PDB entry 9G75 | electron microscopy, 2.98 A resolution | chains A and C of the 5 polymer chains in the assembly

[Chain A]
Name: DNA polymerase subunit gamma-1
Organism: Mus musculus
Notes: EC 2.7.7.7
UniProt: Q75WC0 (Q75WC0_MOUSE); numbering as in UniProt (aligned over 26-1217)
Chain sequence (1199 residues; row label = number of the first residue in the row):
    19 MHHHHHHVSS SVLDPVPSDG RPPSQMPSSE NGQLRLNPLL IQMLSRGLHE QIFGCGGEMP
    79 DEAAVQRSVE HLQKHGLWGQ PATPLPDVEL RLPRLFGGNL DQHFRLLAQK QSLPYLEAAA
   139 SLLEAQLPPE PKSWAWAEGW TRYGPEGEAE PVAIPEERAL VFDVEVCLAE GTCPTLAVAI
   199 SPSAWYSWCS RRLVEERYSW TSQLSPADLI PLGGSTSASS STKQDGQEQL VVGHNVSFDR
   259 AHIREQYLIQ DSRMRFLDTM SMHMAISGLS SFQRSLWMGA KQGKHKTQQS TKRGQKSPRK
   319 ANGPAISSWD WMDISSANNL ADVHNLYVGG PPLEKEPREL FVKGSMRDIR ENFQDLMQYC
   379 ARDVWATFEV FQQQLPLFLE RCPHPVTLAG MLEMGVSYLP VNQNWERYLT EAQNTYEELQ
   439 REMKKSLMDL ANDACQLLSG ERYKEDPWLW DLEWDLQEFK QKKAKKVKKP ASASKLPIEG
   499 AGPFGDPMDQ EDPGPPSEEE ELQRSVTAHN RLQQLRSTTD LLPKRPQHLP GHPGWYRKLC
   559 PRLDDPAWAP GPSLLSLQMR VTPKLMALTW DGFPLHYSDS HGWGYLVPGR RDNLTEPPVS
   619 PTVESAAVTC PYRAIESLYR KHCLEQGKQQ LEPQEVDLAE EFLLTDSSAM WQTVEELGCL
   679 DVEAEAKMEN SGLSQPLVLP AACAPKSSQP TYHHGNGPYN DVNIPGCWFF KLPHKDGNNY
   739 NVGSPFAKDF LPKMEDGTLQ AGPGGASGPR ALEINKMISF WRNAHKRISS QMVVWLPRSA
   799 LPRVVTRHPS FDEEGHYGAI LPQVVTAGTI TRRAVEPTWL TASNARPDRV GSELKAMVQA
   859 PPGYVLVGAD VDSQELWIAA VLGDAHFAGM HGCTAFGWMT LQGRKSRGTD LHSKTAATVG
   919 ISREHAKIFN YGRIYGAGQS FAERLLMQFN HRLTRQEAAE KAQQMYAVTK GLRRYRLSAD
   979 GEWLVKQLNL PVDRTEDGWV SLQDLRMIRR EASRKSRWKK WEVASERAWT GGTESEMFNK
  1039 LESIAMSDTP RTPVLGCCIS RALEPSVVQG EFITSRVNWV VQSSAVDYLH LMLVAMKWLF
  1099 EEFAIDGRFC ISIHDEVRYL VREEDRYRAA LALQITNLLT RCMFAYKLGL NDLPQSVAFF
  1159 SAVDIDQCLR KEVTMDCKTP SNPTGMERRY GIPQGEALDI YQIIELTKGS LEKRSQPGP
Disordered / not traced: 19-51, 72-80, 150, 164-169, 232-245, 297-327, 481-507, 608-625, 641-708, 762-764, 902-1032, 1210-1217
Differences from the reference sequence: initiating methionine (19); expression tag (20-25)
From the paper describing this entry:
  - mutagenesis - A449T, W726S/E1121G, G826S, Y933C: decreased catalytic activity

[Chain C]
Name: DNA polymerase subunit gamma-2
Organism: Mus musculus
UniProt: Q9QZM2 (DPOG2_MOUSE); numbering as in UniProt (aligned over 17-459)
Chain sequence (450 residues; numbered 16 to 465; the number before each row is that of its first residue):
    16 MWLSGYAGPA DGTQQPDAPE HAVAREALVD LCRRRHFFSG TPQQLSTAAL LSGCHARFGP
    76 LGVELRKNLA SQWWSSMVVF REQVFAVDSL HQEPGSSQPR DSAFRLVSPE SIREILQDRE
   136 PSKEQLVAFL ENLLKTSGKL RATLLHGALE HYVNCLDLVN RKLPFGLAQI GVCFHPVSNS
   196 NQTPSSVTRV GEKTEASLVW FTPTRTSSQW LDFWLRHRLL WWRKFAMSPS NFSSADCQDE
   256 LGRKGSKLYY SFPWGKEPIE TLWNLGDQEL LHTYPGNVST IQGRDGRKNV VPCVLSVSGD
   316 VDLGTLAYLY DSFQLAENSF ARKKSLQRKV LKLHPCLAPI KVALDVGKGP TVELRQVCQG
   376 LLNELLENGI SVWPGYSETV HSSLEQLHSK YDEMSVLFSV LVTETTLENG LIQLRSRDTT
   436 MKEMMHISKL RDFLVKYLAS ASNVHHHHHH
Disordered / not traced: 16-41, 193-203, 329-343, 459-465
Differences from the reference sequence: initiating methionine (16); expression tag (460-465)

[Chain A / chain C interface]
Pairs across the interface (27):
  R215(A) with L422(C); E423(C)
  Y216(A) with T421(C); L422(C), hydrogen bond (backbone-backbone); E423(C), hydrogen bond (backbone-backbone); N424(C); H441(C); I442(C)
  S217(A) with L422(C), hydrogen bond (backbone-backbone)
  T219(A) with E368(C)
  Q508(A) with G301(C)
  E509(A) with R220(C), salt bridge; G301(C)
  D510(A) with P179(C); P218(C); R220(C), hydrogen bond (backbone-side chain); T221(C); W225(C), hydrogen bond; D300(C)
  G512(A) with W225(C)
  P513(A) with Q224(C); W225(C); F228(C), hydrophobic
  P514(A) with F228(C); R231(C)
  E516(A) with R231(C), salt bridge
  E519(A) with H232(C), salt bridge
Other interface residues (no listed pair), chain C (19 interface residues in all): G425

[Summary]
12 residues of chain A face 19 of chain C across their interface; the contacts include 5 hydrogen bonds and 3
salt bridges. Polar pairs include E509(A)-R220(C), E516(A)-R231(C) and E519(A)-H232(C). The paper reports that
A449T, W726S/E1121G and G826S of chain A, among others, reduce catalytic activity.
Chain A is DNA polymerase subunit gamma-1 and chain C is DNA polymerase subunit gamma-2, both from Mus
musculus; the structure, Mouse mitochondrial DNA polymerase gamma ternary complex in intermediate conformer,
was determined by electron microscopy together with 9G74, 9G77, 9IBX, 9IBZ, 9IC0, 9IC1 and 9IC3 from the same
study.
